PDB entry 1FPF | X-ray diffraction, 2.10 A resolution | chains A and B

== Chain A (and B) ==
Protein: Fructose 1,6-bisphosphatase
Organism: Sus scrofa
Notes: EC 3.1.3.11; chain B of this document is another copy of the same molecule, construct and numbering; everything in this record applies to it too
Reference sequence: P00636 (F16P_PIG); residue numbers follow UniProt; this construct covers 1-335
Chain sequence (335 residues; each row starts with the number of its first residue):
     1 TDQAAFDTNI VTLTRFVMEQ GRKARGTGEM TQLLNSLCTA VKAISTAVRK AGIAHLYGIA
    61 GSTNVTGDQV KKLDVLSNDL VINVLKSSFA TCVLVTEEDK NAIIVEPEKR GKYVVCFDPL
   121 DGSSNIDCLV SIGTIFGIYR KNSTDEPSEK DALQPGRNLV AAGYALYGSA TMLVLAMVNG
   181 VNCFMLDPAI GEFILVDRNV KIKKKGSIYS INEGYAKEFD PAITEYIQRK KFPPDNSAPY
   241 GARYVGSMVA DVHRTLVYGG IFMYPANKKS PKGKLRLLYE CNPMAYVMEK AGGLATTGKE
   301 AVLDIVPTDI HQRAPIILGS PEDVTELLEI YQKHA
Not modelled in the structure: 1-8, 62-71
Construct notes: conflict Gln-20 (Glu in P00636), Thr-96 (Ser in P00636), Asn-199 (Asp in P00636)
Ion coordination: Mn2+ site 1: Glu-97, Asp-118, Asp-121, Glu-280 (together with 2,5-anhydro-1,6-di-O-phosphono-D-glucitol); Mn2+ site 2 near Asp-118 (its only coordinating residue here)
Residues lining bound ligands:
  - 2,5-anhydro-1,6-di-O-phosphono-D-glucitol (AHG): Glu-97, Asp-118, Leu-120, Asp-121, Gly-122, Ser-123, Ser-124, Asn-212, Tyr-215, Tyr-244, Gly-246, Ser-247, Met-248, Phe-262, Tyr-264, Lys-274, Leu-275, Arg-276, Glu-280
  - adenosine monophosphate (AMP): Val-17, Gln-20, Gly-21, Ala-24, Gly-26, Thr-27, Gly-28, Glu-29, Met-30, Thr-31, Leu-34, Lys-112, Tyr-113, Arg-140, Val-160, Met-177
Swiss-Prot annotation at these positions:
  - binding site (Mg(2+)): Glu-98

== How chain A and chain B interact ==
Pairs across the interface (92):
  Asn-9(A) / Gly-58(B)
  Ile-10(A) / Ala-54(B)
  Ile-10(A) / Tyr-57(B)
  Val-48(A) / Ser-169(B)
  Val-48(A) / Ala-170(B)
  Arg-49(A) / Arg-49(B)
  Arg-49(A) / Gly-168(B)  hydrogen bond (side chain-backbone)
  Arg-49(A) / Ser-169(B)  hydrogen bond (side chain-backbone)
  Arg-49(A) / Leu-186(B)
  Arg-49(A) / Pro-188(B)
  Lys-50(A) / Ala-170(B)
  Lys-50(A) / Asp-187(B)
  Ala-51(A) / Asp-187(B)
  Ala-51(A) / Pro-188(B)
  Gly-52(A) / Asp-187(B)  hydrogen bond (backbone-side chain)
  Gly-52(A) / Ala-189(B)
  Ile-53(A) / Asp-187(B)  hydrogen bond (backbone-side chain)
  Ala-54(A) / Ile-10(B)
  Ala-54(A) / Asp-187(B)  hydrogen bond (backbone-side chain)
  Ala-54(A) / Ile-190(B)  hydrophobic
  Tyr-57(A) / Ile-10(B)
  Tyr-57(A) / Val-196(B)
  Ile-59(A) / Ile-10(B)  hydrophobic
  Ile-59(A) / Ile-190(B)  hydrophobic
  Asp-127(A) / Val-257(B)
  Cys-128(A) / His-253(B)
  Cys-128(A) / Val-257(B)  hydrophobic
  Leu-129(A) / Gly-168(B)
  Leu-129(A) / Ser-169(B)  hydrogen bond (backbone-backbone)
  Leu-129(A) / Ala-170(B)
  Leu-129(A) / Met-172(B)  hydrophobic
  Val-130(A) / Ser-169(B)  hydrogen bond (backbone-side chain)
  Gly-168(A) / Arg-49(B)  hydrogen bond (backbone-side chain)
  Gly-168(A) / Leu-129(B)
  Gly-168(A) / Gly-168(B)
  Ser-169(A) / Val-48(B)
  Ser-169(A) / Arg-49(B)  hydrogen bond (backbone-side chain)
  Ser-169(A) / Leu-129(B)  hydrogen bond (backbone-backbone)
  Ser-169(A) / Val-130(B)
  Ser-169(A) / Tyr-167(B)
  Ala-170(A) / Val-48(B)
  Ala-170(A) / Lys-50(B)
  Ala-170(A) / Leu-129(B)
  Met-172(A) / Leu-129(B)  hydrophobic
  Met-185(A) / Ile-53(B)  hydrophobic
  Asp-187(A) / Lys-50(B)
  Asp-187(A) / Ala-51(B)
  Asp-187(A) / Gly-52(B)  hydrogen bond (side chain-backbone)
  Asp-187(A) / Ile-53(B)  hydrogen bond (side chain-backbone)
  Asp-187(A) / Ala-54(B)  hydrogen bond (side chain-backbone)
  Pro-188(A) / Arg-49(B)
  Ala-189(A) / Gly-52(B)
  Ile-190(A) / Ala-54(B)  hydrophobic
  Ile-194(A) / Tyr-57(B)  hydrophobic
  Val-196(A) / Tyr-57(B)
  Tyr-209(A) / Glu-213(B)
  Asn-212(A) / Gly-241(B)
  Asn-212(A) / Ala-242(B)  hydrogen bond (side chain-backbone)
  Asn-212(A) / Arg-243(B)
  Glu-213(A) / Tyr-209(B)
  Glu-213(A) / Glu-213(B)
  Glu-213(A) / Lys-231(B)  salt bridge
  Gly-214(A) / Pro-239(B)
  Gly-214(A) / Tyr-240(B)
  Gly-214(A) / Ala-242(B)
  Ala-216(A) / Lys-231(B)
  Lys-217(A) / Lys-231(B)
  Lys-217(A) / Phe-232(B)
  Lys-217(A) / Asn-236(B)
  Lys-231(A) / Glu-213(B)  salt bridge
  Lys-231(A) / Ala-216(B)
  Lys-231(A) / Lys-217(B)
  Lys-231(A) / Lys-231(B)
  Phe-232(A) / Lys-217(B)
  Pro-233(A) / Lys-217(B)
  Pro-239(A) / Gly-214(B)
  Tyr-240(A) / Gly-214(B)
  Gly-241(A) / Asn-212(B)
  Ala-242(A) / Asn-212(B)  hydrogen bond (backbone-side chain)
  Ala-242(A) / Tyr-244(B)
  Arg-243(A) / Asn-212(B)
  Arg-243(A) / Tyr-244(B)
  Arg-243(A) / Val-245(B)
  Arg-243(A) / Gly-246(B)
  Tyr-244(A) / Ala-242(B)
  Tyr-244(A) / Arg-243(B)
  Tyr-244(A) / Tyr-244(B)  hydrogen bond (backbone-backbone)
  Val-245(A) / Arg-243(B)
  Gly-246(A) / Arg-243(B)
  His-253(A) / Cys-128(B)
  Arg-254(A) / Cys-128(B)
  Val-257(A) / Asp-127(B)
Interface residues without a listed pair, chain A (53 interface residues in all): Ser-131, Ile-132, Leu-166, Tyr-167, Leu-186, Leu-195, Tyr-258
Interface residues without a listed pair, chain B (54 interface residues in all): Asn-9, Ile-59, Ser-131, Ile-132, Leu-166, Met-185, Ile-194, Leu-195, Arg-254, Tyr-258

== Summary ==
53 residues of chain A face 54 of chain B across their interface; the contacts include 16 hydrogen bonds and 2
salt bridges. Polar contacts include Glu-213(A)/Lys-231(B), Arg-49(A)/Gly-168(B) and Arg-49(A)/Ser-169(B).
Ligands of chain A: 2,5-anhydro-1,6-di-O-phosphono-D-glucitol and adenosine monophosphate.
Chain A and chain B are both Fructose 1,6-bisphosphatase (Sus scrofa); the structure, Structural aspects of
the allosteric inhibition of fructose-1,6-bisphosphatase by amp: the binding of both the substrate ..., was
determined by X-ray diffraction, deposited together with 1FPD, 1FPE and 1FPG.
